Entry 8IV5 (electron microscopy, 3.77 A resolution); this record covers chains G and B of the 5 polymer chains in the assembly.

# Chain G
Name: Spike protein S1
Source organism: Severe acute respiratory syndrome coronavirus 2
Reference sequence: P0DTC2 (SPIKE_SARS2); residue numbers follow UniProt; this construct covers 324-527
Sequence (204 residues; each row starts with the number of its first residue):
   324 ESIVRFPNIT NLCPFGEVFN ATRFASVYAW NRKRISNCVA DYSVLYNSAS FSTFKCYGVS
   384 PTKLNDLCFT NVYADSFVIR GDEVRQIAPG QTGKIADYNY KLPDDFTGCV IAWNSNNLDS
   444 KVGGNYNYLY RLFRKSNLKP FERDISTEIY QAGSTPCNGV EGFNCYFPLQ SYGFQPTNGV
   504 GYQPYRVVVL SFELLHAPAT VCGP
Not modelled in the structure: 324-332, 527
Cystine bridges: Cys-336/Cys-361, Cys-379/Cys-432, Cys-480/Cys-488
Covalent attachments: glycan linked to Asn-343
UniProt features mapped onto this chain:
  - region: Arg-403 to Asp-405 (Integrin-binding motif), Asn-448 to Phe-456 (Immunodominant HLA epitope recognized by the CD8+)
  - glycosylation: Ser-325 (O-linked (HexNAc...) serine), Asn-331 (N-linked (GlcNAc...) (complex) asparagine), Asn-343 (N-linked (GlcNAc...) (complex) asparagine)
  - natural variant: Gly-339 (G339D: In strain: Omicron/BA.1, Omicron/BA.2 and 4 more; G339H: In strain: Omicron/BA.2.75, Omicron/XBB.1.5 and 1 more), Arg-346 (R346K: In strain: Mu/B.1.621; R346T: In strain: Omicron/BQ.1.1, Omicron/XBB.1.5 and 1 more), Leu-368 (L368I: In strain: Omicron/XBB.1.5, Omicron/EG.5.1), Ser-371 (S371F: In strain: Omicron/BA.2, Omicron/BA.2.12.1 and 6 more; S371L: In strain: Omicron/BA.1), Ser-373 (S373P: In strain: Omicron/BA.1, Omicron/BA.2 and 7 more), Ser-375 (S375F: In strain: Omicron/BA.1, Omicron/BA.2 and 7 more), Thr-376 (T376A: In strain: Omicron/BA.2, Omicron/BA.2.12.1 and 5 more), Asp-405 (D405N: In strain: Omicron/BA.2, Omicron/BA.2.12.1 and 6 more), Arg-408 (R408S: In strain: Omicron/BA.2, Omicron/BA.2.12.1 and 6 more), Lys-417 (K417N: In strain: Beta/B.1.351, Omicron/BA.1 and 8 more; K417T: In strain: Gamma/P.1), Asn-440 (N440K: In strain: Omicron/BA.1, Omicron/BA.2 and 7 more), Lys-444 (K444T: In strain: Omicron/BQ.1.1), 16 further natural variant entries in UniProt
  - mutagenesis: Asn-331 (N331Q: Reduced viral infectivity), Asn-343 (N343Q: Reduced viral infectivity), Leu-452 (L452R: Increased resistance to neutralizing antibodies. Decreases HLA binding to NF9 epitope. Increased binding affinity to human ACE2), Tyr-453 (Y453F: Decreased HLA binding to NF9 epitope. Increased binding affinity to human ACE2), Ala-475 (A475V: Increased resistance to neutralizing antibodies), Val-483 (V483A: Increased resistance to neutralizing antibodies), Glu-484 (E484D: Increased replication in human TMEM106B overexpressing cells), Phe-490 (F490L: Increased resistance to neutralizing antibodies and human covalescent sera neutralization), Gln-493 (Q493N: Reduced host ACE2-binding affinity in vitro; Q493Y: Reduced host ACE2-binding affinity in vitro), Asn-501 (N501T: Reduced host ACE2-binding affinity in vitro; N501Y: Increased binding affinity to human ACE2), His-519 (H519P: Increased resistance to human covalescent sera neutralization)

# Chain B
Name: light chain of 1C4
Source organism: Mus musculus
Sequence (107 residues; row label = number of the first residue in the row):
     1 DIVLTQSPAT LSVTPGDNVS LSCRASQIIS NNLHWYQQKS HESPRLLIKY ASQSISGIPS
    61 RFSGSGSGTD FTLSINSVET EDFGMYFCQQ SNTWPLTCGS GTKLELN
Cystine bridges: Cys-23/Cys-88

# How chain G and chain B interact
Contacting residue pairs (10):
  Glu-340(G) with Gln-27(B); Asn-92(B); Thr-93(B)
  Asn-343(G) with Thr-93(B); Trp-94(B), hydrogen bond (backbone-backbone)
  Ala-344(G) with Asn-92(B)
  Thr-345(G) with Ser-91(B), hydrogen bond (side chain-backbone); Asn-92(B), hydrogen bond (side chain-backbone)
  Arg-346(G) with Tyr-50(B)
  Leu-441(G) with Trp-94(B), hydrophobic

# Overview
Chain G and chain B each contribute 6 residues to their interface; the contacts include 3 hydrogen bonds.
Polar pairs include Thr-345(G)/Ser-91(B), Thr-345(G)/Asn-92(B) and Asn-343(G)/Trp-94(B). From UniProt: 11
mutagenesis sites on chain G.
Here chain G is Spike protein S1 (Severe acute respiratory syndrome coronavirus 2) and chain B is light chain
of 1C4 (Mus musculus). Entry 8IV5 (Cryo-EM structure of SARS-CoV-2 spike protein in complex with double nAbs
8H12 and 1C4 (local refinement)) was determined by electron microscopy (same publication as 8IV4 and 8IV8).
